PDB entry 4BY7 | X-ray diffraction, 3.15 A resolution | chains A and F of the 16 polymer chains in the assembly

== Chain A ==
Protein: DNA-directed RNA polymerase II subunit RPB1
Organism: Saccharomyces cerevisiae
Notes: EC 2.7.7.6
Reference sequence: P04050 (RPB1_YEAST); residue numbers follow UniProt; this construct covers 1-1733
Sequence (1733 residues; row label = number of the first residue in the row):
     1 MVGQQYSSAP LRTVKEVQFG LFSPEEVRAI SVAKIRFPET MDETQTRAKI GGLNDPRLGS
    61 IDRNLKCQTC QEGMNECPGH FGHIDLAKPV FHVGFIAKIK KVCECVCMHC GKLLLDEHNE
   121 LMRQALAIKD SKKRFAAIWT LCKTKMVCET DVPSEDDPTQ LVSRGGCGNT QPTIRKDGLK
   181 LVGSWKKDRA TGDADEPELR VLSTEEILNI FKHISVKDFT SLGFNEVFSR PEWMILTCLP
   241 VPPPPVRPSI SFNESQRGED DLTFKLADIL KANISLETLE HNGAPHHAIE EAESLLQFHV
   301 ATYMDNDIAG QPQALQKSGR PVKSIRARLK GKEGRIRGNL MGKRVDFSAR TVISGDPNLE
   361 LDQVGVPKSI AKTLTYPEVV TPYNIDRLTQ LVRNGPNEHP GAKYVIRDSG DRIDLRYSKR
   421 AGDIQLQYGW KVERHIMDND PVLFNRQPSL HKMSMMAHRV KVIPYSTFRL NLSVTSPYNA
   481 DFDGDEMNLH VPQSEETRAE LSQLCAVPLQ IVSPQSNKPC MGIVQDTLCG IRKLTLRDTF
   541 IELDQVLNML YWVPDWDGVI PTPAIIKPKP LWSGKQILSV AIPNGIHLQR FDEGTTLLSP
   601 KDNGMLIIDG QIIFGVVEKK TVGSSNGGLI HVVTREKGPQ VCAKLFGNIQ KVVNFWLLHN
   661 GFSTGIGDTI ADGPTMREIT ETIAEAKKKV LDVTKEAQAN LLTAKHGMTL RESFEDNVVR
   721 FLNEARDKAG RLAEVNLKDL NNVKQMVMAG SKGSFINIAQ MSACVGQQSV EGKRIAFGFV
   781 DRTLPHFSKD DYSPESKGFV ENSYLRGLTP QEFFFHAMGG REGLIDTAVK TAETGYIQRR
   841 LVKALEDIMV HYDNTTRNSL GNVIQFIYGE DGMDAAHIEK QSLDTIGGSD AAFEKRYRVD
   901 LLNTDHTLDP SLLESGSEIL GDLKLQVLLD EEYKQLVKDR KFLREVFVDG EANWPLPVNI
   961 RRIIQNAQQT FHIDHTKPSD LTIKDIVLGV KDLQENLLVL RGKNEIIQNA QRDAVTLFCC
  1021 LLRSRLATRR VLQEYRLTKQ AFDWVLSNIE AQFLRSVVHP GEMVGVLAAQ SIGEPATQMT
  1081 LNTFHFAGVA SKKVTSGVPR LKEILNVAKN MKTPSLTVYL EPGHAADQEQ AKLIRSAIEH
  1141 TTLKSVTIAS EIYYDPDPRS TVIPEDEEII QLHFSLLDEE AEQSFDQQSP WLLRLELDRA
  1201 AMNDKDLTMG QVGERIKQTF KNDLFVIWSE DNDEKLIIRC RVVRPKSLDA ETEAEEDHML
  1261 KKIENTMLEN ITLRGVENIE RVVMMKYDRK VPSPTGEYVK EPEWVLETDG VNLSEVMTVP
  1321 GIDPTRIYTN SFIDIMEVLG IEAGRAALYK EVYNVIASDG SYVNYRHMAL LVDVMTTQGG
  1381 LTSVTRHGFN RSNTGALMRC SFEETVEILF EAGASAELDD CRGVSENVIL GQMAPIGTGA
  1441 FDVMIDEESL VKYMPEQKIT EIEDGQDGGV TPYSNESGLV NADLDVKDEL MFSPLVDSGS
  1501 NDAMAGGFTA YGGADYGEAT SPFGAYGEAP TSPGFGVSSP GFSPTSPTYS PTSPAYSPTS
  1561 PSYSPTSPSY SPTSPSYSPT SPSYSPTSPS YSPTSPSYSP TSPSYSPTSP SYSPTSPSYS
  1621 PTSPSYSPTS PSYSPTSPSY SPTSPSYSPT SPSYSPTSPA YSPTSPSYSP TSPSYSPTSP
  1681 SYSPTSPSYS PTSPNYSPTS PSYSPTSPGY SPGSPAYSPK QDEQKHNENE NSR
Unresolved in the structure: 1, 187-194, 1083-1093, 1245-1253, 1456-1733
Metal / ion sites: Zn2+ site 1: C67, C70, C77, H80; Zn2+ site 2: C107, C110, C148, C167; Mg2+: D481, D483, D485 (shared with 1 residue of chain P)
Swiss-Prot annotation at these positions:
  - region: P248 to D260 (Lid loop), N306 to K323 (Rudder loop), P810 to E822 (Bridging helix)
  - binding site (Zn(2+)): C67, C70, C77, H80, C107, C110, C148, C167
  - binding site (Mg(2+)): D481, D483, D485
  - modified residue: T1471 (Phosphothreonine)
  - cross-link (Glycyl lysine isopeptide (Lys-Gly)): K695 (interchain with G-Cter in ubiquitin), K1246 (interchain with G-Cter in ubiquitin), K1350 (interchain with G-Cter in ubiquitin)
  - natural variant: S1653 to P1659 (deletion: In strain: A364A)
  - mutagenesis: K1246 (K1246R: Impairs ubiquitination during transcription stress)

== Chain F ==
Protein: DNA-directed RNA polymerases I, II, and III subunit rpabc 2
Organism: Saccharomyces cerevisiae
Reference sequence: P20435 (RPAB2_YEAST); residues 1-155 here = UniProt positions 1-155
Sequence (155 residues; each row starts with the number of its first residue):
     1 MSDYEEAFND GNENFEDFDV EHFSDEETYE EKPQFKDGET TDANGKTIVT GGNGPEDFQQ
    61 HEQIRRKTLK EKAIPKDQRA TTPYMTKYER ARILGTRALQ ISMNAPVFVD LEGETDPLRI
   121 AMKELAEKKI PLVIRRYLPD GSFEDWSVEE LIVDL
Unresolved in the structure: 1-68
Swiss-Prot annotation at these positions:
  - region: L111 to L132 (Leucine-zipper)
  - modified residue: S24 (Phosphoserine)

== How chain A and chain F interact ==
Pairs across the interface - 75 pairs, chain A then chain F:
  V379(A) - S102(F)
  V380(A) - N104(F)
  T381(A) - S102(F)
  T381(A) - N104(F)  hydrogen bond
  P382(A) - N104(F)
  Y383(A) - I101(F)
  Y383(A) - V107(F)
  Y383(A) - L111(F)  hydrophobic
  Y383(A) - T115(F)
  G429(A) - N104(F)
  E495(A) - A98(F)
  E495(A) - L99(F)
  E495(A) - D116(F)
  E495(A) - P117(F)
  E496(A) - G95(F)
  E496(A) - L99(F)
  A499(A) - A91(F)
  A499(A) - G95(F)
  Q503(A) - R90(F)
  Q503(A) - A91(F)
  L504(A) - K87(F)
  L504(A) - Y88(F)  hydrophobic
  H851(A) - P139(F)
  Y852(A) - T81(F)
  Y852(A) - E89(F)  hydrogen bond
  Y852(A) - R136(F)
  Y852(A) - Y137(F)
  D853(A) - P139(F)
  R857(A) - P139(F)
  R1001(A) - A80(F)
  R1001(A) - T81(F)
  R1001(A) - P83(F)
  L1054(A) - Y84(F)
  R1055(A) - D154(F)  salt bridge
  H1059(A) - T86(F)
  H1059(A) - K87(F)  hydrogen bond (side chain-backbone)
  P1060(A) - T86(F)
  P1060(A) - Y88(F)
  G1061(A) - Y88(F)
  E1062(A) - K87(F)  salt bridge
  E1062(A) - Y88(F)  hydrogen bond
  G1437(A) - Y88(F)
  T1438(A) - Y88(F)
  T1438(A) - R92(F)  hydrogen bond (backbone-side chain)
  G1439(A) - R92(F)
  F1441(A) - Y88(F)
  F1441(A) - E89(F)
  F1441(A) - R92(F)  hydrogen bond (backbone-side chain)
  F1441(A) - I134(F)  hydrophobic
  F1441(A) - R135(F)
  D1442(A) - V133(F)
  D1442(A) - I134(F)
  D1442(A) - R135(F)  hydrogen bond (backbone-backbone)
  D1442(A) - Y137(F)  hydrogen bond
  V1443(A) - R92(F)
  V1443(A) - L132(F)  hydrophobic
  V1443(A) - V133(F)
  M1444(A) - P131(F)
  M1444(A) - L132(F)
  M1444(A) - V133(F)  hydrogen bond (backbone-backbone)
  M1444(A) - R135(F)
  I1445(A) - P131(F)
  I1445(A) - L132(F)  hydrophobic
  D1446(A) - P131(F)  hydrogen bond (backbone-backbone)
  D1446(A) - V133(F)
  S1449(A) - P131(F)
  L1450(A) - F108(F)  hydrophobic
  L1450(A) - P131(F)  hydrophobic
  K1452(A) - E149(F)  salt bridge
  Y1453(A) - F108(F)  hydrophobic
  Y1453(A) - K128(F)  hydrogen bond (side chain-backbone)
  Y1453(A) - K129(F)
  Y1453(A) - I130(F)
  Y1453(A) - P131(F)
  Y1453(A) - E149(F)  hydrogen bond
Other interface residues (no listed pair), chain A (42 interface residues in all): Y428, S494, S502, G1002, A1051, M1433, A1440
Other interface residues (no listed pair), chain F (43 interface residues in all): T82, L94, T96, A105, L118, L138, L155

== Summary ==
42 residues of chain A and 43 residues of chain F are in contact; the contacts include 12 hydrogen bonds and 3
salt bridges. Among the polar pairs are R1055(A)-D154(F), E1062(A)-K87(F) and K1452(A)-E149(F).
Here chain A is DNA-directed RNA polymerase II subunit RPB1 and chain F is DNA-directed RNA polymerases I, II,
and III subunit rpabc 2, both from Saccharomyces cerevisiae. Entry 4BY7 (elongating RNA Polymerase II-Bye1 TLD
complex) was determined by X-ray diffraction, deposited together with 4BXX, 4BXZ and 4BY1.
